Entry 7MGR (X-ray diffraction, 1.94 A resolution); this record covers chains A and B.

Chain A:
Name: 3C-like proteinase
Organism: Severe acute respiratory syndrome coronavirus 2
Notes: EC 3.4.22.69
Reference sequence: P0DTD1 (R1AB_SARS2); residues 1-306 here correspond to UniProt positions 3264-3569 (UniProt number = residue number + 3263)
Chain sequence (306 residues; row label = number of the first residue in the row):
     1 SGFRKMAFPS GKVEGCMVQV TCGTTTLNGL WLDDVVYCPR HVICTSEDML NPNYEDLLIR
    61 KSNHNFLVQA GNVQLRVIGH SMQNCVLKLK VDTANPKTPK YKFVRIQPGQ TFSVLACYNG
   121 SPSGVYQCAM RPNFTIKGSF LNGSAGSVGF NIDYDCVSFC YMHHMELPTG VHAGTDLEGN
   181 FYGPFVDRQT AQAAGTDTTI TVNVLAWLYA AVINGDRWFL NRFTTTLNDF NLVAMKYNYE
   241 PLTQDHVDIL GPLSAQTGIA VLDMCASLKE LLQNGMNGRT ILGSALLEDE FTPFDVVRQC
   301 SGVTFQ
Not modelled in the structure: 302-306
Construct notes: engineered mutation Ala-145 (Cys3408 in P0DTD1)
Curated features (UniProtKB/Swiss-Prot):
  - active site: His-41 (For 3CL-PRO activity)
  - site: Gln-306 (Cleavage)
  - cross-link (Glycyl lysine isopeptide (Lys-Gly)): Lys-5 (interchain with G-Cter in ubiquitin), Lys-90 (interchain with G-Cter in ubiquitin)
Reported in the primary citation:
  - catalytic residues: Gly-143, Ala-145
  - binding site for Ala-val-lys-leu-gln-asn-asn-glu (chain B): Met-49, Phe-140, Asn-142, Gly-143, His-163, Met-165, Gln-189
  - conformationally variable residues: Met-49, Asn-142
  - mutagenesis - C145A: abolished catalytic activity with Ala-val-lys-leu-gln-asn-asn-glu (chain B)

Chain B:
Name: Ala-val-lys-leu-gln-asn-asn-glu
Chain sequence (9 residues; row label = number of the first residue in the row):
     1 AVKLQNNEL
Not modelled in the structure: 9

How chain A and chain B interact:
Pairs across the interface - 44 pairs, chain A then chain B:
  Thr-24(A) / Asn-7(B)
  Thr-24(A) / Glu-8(B)
  Thr-25(A) / Asn-6(B)
  Thr-25(A) / Asn-7(B)
  Thr-26(A) / Asn-6(B)
  Thr-26(A) / Asn-7(B)  hydrogen bond (backbone-backbone)
  His-41(A) / Leu-4(B)
  His-41(A) / Gln-5(B)
  His-41(A) / Asn-6(B)
  Met-49(A) / Asn-6(B)
  Phe-140(A) / Gln-5(B)  hydrogen bond (backbone-side chain)
  Leu-141(A) / Gln-5(B)
  Asn-142(A) / Lys-3(B)  hydrogen bond
  Asn-142(A) / Gln-5(B)
  Asn-142(A) / Asn-6(B)
  Asn-142(A) / Asn-7(B)  hydrogen bond (backbone-side chain)
  Gly-143(A) / Gln-5(B)  hydrogen bond (backbone-backbone)
  Gly-143(A) / Asn-6(B)  hydrogen bond (backbone-backbone)
  Gly-143(A) / Asn-7(B)
  Ser-144(A) / Gln-5(B)  hydrogen bond (backbone-backbone)
  Ala-145(A) / Gln-5(B)  hydrogen bond (backbone-backbone)
  Ala-145(A) / Asn-6(B)
  His-163(A) / Gln-5(B)  hydrogen bond
  His-164(A) / Leu-4(B)
  His-164(A) / Gln-5(B)  hydrogen bond (backbone-backbone)
  Met-165(A) / Val-2(B)  hydrophobic
  Met-165(A) / Lys-3(B)
  Met-165(A) / Leu-4(B)  hydrophobic
  Met-165(A) / Gln-5(B)
  Glu-166(A) / Val-2(B)
  Glu-166(A) / Lys-3(B)  hydrogen bond (backbone-backbone)
  Glu-166(A) / Gln-5(B)  hydrogen bond
  Leu-167(A) / Val-2(B)  hydrophobic
  Pro-168(A) / Ala-1(B)  hydrophobic
  His-172(A) / Gln-5(B)
  Arg-188(A) / Val-2(B)
  Gln-189(A) / Ala-1(B)
  Gln-189(A) / Val-2(B)
  Gln-189(A) / Lys-3(B)
  Gln-189(A) / Leu-4(B)
  Thr-190(A) / Ala-1(B)  hydrogen bond (backbone-backbone)
  Thr-190(A) / Val-2(B)  hydrogen bond (backbone-backbone)
  Ala-191(A) / Ala-1(B)
  Gln-192(A) / Val-2(B)
Interface residues without a listed pair, chain A (28 interface residues in all): Leu-27, Ser-46, Tyr-54, Asn-119, Asp-187
From the paper, about this interface:
  - pairs named by the authors: Met-49(A)/Leu-4(B), Phe-140(A)/Gln-5(B) (backbone contact), Asn-142(A)/Gln-5(B) (water-mediated contact), Asn-142(A)/Asn-7(B) (backbone contact), Gly-143(A)/Gln-5(B) (backbone contact), Gly-143(A)/Asn-7(B) (backbone contact), Ala-145(A)/Gln-5(B) (backbone contact), His-163(A)/Gln-5(B) (hydrogen bond), Met-165(A)/Leu-4(B), Gln-189(A)/Lys-3(B) (water-mediated contact), Gln-189(A)/Asn-6(B) (water-mediated contact)

Summary:
28 residues of chain A face 8 of chain B across their interface, with 14 hydrogen bonds. Polar pairs include
Phe-140(A)/Gln-5(B), Asn-142(A)/Lys-3(B) and Asn-142(A)/Asn-7(B). The paper describes contacts between
Met-49(A) and Leu-4(B) and Met-165(A) and Leu-4(B); backbone contacts between Phe-140(A) and Gln-5(B),
Asn-142(A) and Asn-7(B) and Gly-143(A) and Gln-5(B) among others; water-mediated contacts between Asn-142(A)
and Gln-5(B), Gln-189(A) and Lys-3(B) and Gln-189(A) and Asn-6(B). The paper reports catalytic residues
Gly-143(A) and Ala-145(A); C145A of chain A abolishes catalytic activity with Ala-val-lys-leu-gln-asn-asn-glu
(chain B).
Chain A is 3C-like proteinase (Severe acute respiratory syndrome coronavirus 2) and chain B is
Ala-val-lys-leu-gln-asn-asn-glu; the structure, SARS-CoV-2 main protease in complex with nsp8/9 substrate
peptide, was determined by X-ray diffraction, deposited together with 7MGS.
